PDB entry 2CKF | X-ray diffraction, 1.85 A resolution | chains B and D of the 6 polymer chains in the assembly

Chain B (and D):
Molecule: Ring-hydroxylating dioxygenase beta subunit
From: Sphingomonas sp
Notes: chain D of this document is another copy of the same molecule, construct and numbering; everything in this record applies to it too
Reference sequence: Q65AT0 (Q65AT0_9SPHN); residue numbers follow UniProt; this construct covers 1-174
Chain sequence (174 residues; row label = number of the first residue in the row):
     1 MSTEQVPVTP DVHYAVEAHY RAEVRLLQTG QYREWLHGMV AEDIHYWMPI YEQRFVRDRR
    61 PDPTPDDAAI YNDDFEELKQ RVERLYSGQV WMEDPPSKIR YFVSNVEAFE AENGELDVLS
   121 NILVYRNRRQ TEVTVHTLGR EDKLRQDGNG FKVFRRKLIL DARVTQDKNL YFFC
Disordered / not traced: 1-4

How chain B and chain D interact:
Residue-residue contacts (50; chain B residue first):
  Tyr14(B) - Pro10(D)
  Tyr14(B) - His13(D)
  Arg21(B) - His13(D)
  Arg21(B) - Asn105(D)
  Arg21(B) - Val106(D)  hydrogen bond (side chain-backbone)
  Arg21(B) - Glu107(D)
  Ala22(B) - Glu107(D)  hydrogen bond (backbone-side chain)
  Val24(B) - Asn105(D)
  Val24(B) - Asn121(D)
  Arg25(B) - Glu107(D)  salt bridge
  Arg25(B) - Phe109(D)
  Arg25(B) - Leu119(D)
  Gln28(B) - Asn121(D)
  Asp94(B) - Phe55(D)
  Asp94(B) - Val56(D)  hydrogen bond (side chain-backbone)
  Pro95(B) - Gln53(D)
  Pro95(B) - Arg54(D)
  Pro96(B) - Gln53(D)
  Pro96(B) - Arg54(D)
  Lys98(B) - Ile159(D)
  Lys98(B) - Leu160(D)  hydrogen bond (side chain-backbone)
  Lys98(B) - Asp161(D)  salt bridge
  Arg100(B) - Asn121(D)  hydrogen bond
  Arg100(B) - Leu138(D)  hydrogen bond (side chain-backbone)
  Arg100(B) - Gly139(D)
  Arg100(B) - Asp161(D)  salt bridge
  Tyr101(B) - Ser104(D)
  Tyr101(B) - Asn121(D)  hydrogen bond (backbone-side chain)
  Phe102(B) - Phe102(D)
  Phe102(B) - Ser104(D)
  Phe102(B) - Asn121(D)
  Phe102(B) - Ile122(D)
  Phe102(B) - Leu123(D)
  Phe102(B) - Thr137(D)
  Leu123(B) - Leu123(D)  hydrophobic
  Tyr125(B) - Leu123(D)
  Tyr125(B) - Tyr125(D)
  Tyr125(B) - Val135(D)
  Tyr125(B) - Thr137(D)
  Asn127(B) - Thr137(D)
  Asn127(B) - Asp161(D)
  Asn127(B) - Ala162(D)
  Arg129(B) - Gln53(D)  hydrogen bond (backbone-side chain)
  Arg129(B) - Arg163(D)
  Gln130(B) - Gln53(D)
  Gln130(B) - Arg163(D)
  Gln130(B) - Val164(D)  hydrogen bond (backbone-backbone)
  Thr131(B) - Val164(D)
  Thr131(B) - Gln166(D)  hydrogen bond (backbone-side chain)
  Val133(B) - Gln166(D)
Also at the interface, not in a pair above, chain B (23 interface residues in all): Tyr20, Glu93, Val103
Also at the interface, not in a pair above, chain D (31 interface residues in all): Val8, Thr9, Glu17

Overview:
23 residues of chain B face 31 of chain D across their interface; the contacts include 10 hydrogen bonds and 3
salt bridges. Polar pairs include Arg25(B)-Glu107(D), Lys98(B)-Asp161(D) and Arg100(B)-Asp161(D).
Both chains are Ring-hydroxylating dioxygenase beta subunit (Sphingomonas sp). Entry 2CKF (Crystal Structure
of the Terminal Component of the PAH-hydroxylating Dioxygenase from Sphingomonas sp CHY-1) was determined by
X-ray diffraction.
